Entry 4M3U (X-ray diffraction, 2.07 A resolution); this record covers chains A and P of the 3 polymer chains in the assembly.

[Chain A]
Name: DNA polymerase
Source organism: Enterobacteria phage RB69
Notes: EC 2.7.7.7
UniProt: Q38087 (DPOL_BPR69); residues 1-903 here = UniProt positions 1-903
Sequence (903 residues; each row starts with the number of its first residue):
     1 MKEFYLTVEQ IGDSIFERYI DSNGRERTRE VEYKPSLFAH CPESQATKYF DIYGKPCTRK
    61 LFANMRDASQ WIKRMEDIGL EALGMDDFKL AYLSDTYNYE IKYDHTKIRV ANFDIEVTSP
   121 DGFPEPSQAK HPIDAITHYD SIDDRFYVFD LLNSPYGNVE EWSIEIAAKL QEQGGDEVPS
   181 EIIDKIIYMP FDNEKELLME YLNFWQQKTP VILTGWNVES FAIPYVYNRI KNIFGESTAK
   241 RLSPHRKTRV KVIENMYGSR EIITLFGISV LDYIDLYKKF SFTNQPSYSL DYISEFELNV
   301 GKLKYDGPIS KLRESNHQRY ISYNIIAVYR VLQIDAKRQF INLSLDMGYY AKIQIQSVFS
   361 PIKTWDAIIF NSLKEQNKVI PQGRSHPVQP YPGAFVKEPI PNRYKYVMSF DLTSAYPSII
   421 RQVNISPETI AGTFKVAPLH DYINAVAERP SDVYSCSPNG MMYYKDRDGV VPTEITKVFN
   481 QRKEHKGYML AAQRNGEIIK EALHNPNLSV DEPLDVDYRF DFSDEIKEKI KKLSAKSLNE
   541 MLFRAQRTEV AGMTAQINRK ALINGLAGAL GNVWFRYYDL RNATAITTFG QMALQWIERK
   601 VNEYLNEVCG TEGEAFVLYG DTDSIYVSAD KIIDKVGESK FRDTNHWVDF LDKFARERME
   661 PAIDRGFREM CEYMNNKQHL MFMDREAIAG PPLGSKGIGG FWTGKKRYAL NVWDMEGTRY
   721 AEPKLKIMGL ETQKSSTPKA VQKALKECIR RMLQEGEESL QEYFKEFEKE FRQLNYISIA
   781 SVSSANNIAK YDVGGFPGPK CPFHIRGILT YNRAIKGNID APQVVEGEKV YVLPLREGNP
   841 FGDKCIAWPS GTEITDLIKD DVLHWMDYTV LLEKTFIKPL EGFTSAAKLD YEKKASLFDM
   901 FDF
Differences from the reference sequence: engineered mutation Ala222 (Asp in Q38087), Ala327 (Asp in Q38087), Ala415 (Leu in Q38087), Ala561 (Leu in Q38087), Gly565 (Ser in Q38087), Ala567 (Tyr in Q38087)
Metal / ion sites: Ca2+ site 1 near Glu116 (its only coordinating residue here); Ca2+ site 2: Asp411, Leu412, Asp623 (together with ATP); Ca2+ site 3: Asn505, Asn507, Lys531; Ca2+ site 4: Asp623 (together with ATP); Ca2+ site 5 near Glu716 (its only coordinating residue here); Ca2+ site 6: Leu857, Asp860, Asp861
Ligand contacts: ATP (adenosine-5'-triphosphate): Asp411, Leu412, Thr413, Ser414, Ala415, Tyr416, Pro417, Arg482, Lys486, Lys560, Asn564, Thr622, Asp623

[Chain P]
Molecule: DNA primer
Sequence (13 nucleotides; numbered 103 to 115; the number before each row is that of its first residue):
   103 GCGGACTGCT TAC

[Chain A / chain P interface]
Residue-residue contacts (17; chain A residue first):
  Asn284(A) - DT112(P)  phosphate contact
  Asn284(A) - DT113(P)  hydrogen bond to the phosphate
  Asp621(A) - DC115(P)  phosphate contact
  Thr622(A) - DC115(P)  sugar contact
  Tyr626(A) - DC115(P)  phosphate contact
  Lys706(A) - DA114(P)  hydrogen bond to the base
  Tyr708(A) - DC115(P)  hydrogen bond to the phosphate
  Met728(A) - DA114(P)  phosphate contact
  Met728(A) - DC115(P)  phosphate contact
  Gly729(A) - DA114(P)  hydrogen bond to the phosphate
  Gln733(A) - DT113(P)  phosphate contact
  Gln733(A) - DA114(P)  phosphate contact
  Lys734(A) - DT113(P)  phosphate contact
  Ser735(A) - DT113(P)  hydrogen bond to the phosphate
  Ser783(A) - DT112(P)  phosphate contact
  Ser784(A) - DT112(P)  hydrogen bond to the phosphate
  Asn786(A) - DC111(P)  hydrogen bond to the phosphate
Also at the interface, not in a pair above, chain A (19 interface residues in all): Asp623, Ser736, Val782, His804, Lys829

[In short]
Chain A and chain P form an interface of 19 and 5 residues respectively; the contacts include 7 hydrogen
bonds. Polar pairs include Lys706(A)-DA114(P), Asn284(A)-DT113(P) and Tyr708(A)-DC115(P). Bound to chain A:
ATP. The Ca2+ site 2 is built by Asp411(A), Leu412(A) and Asp623(A).
Chain A is DNA polymerase (Enterobacteria phage RB69) and chain P is DNA primer; the structure, RB69 DNA
polymerase ternary complex with dT/dG at position n-3 of primer/template duplex, was determined by X-ray
diffraction, deposited together with 4M3R, 4M3T, 4M3W, 4M3X, 4M3Y, 4M3Z and 3 further entries.
